PDB entry 9ITT | electron microscopy, 2.96 A resolution | chains A and F of the 26 polymer chains in the assembly

[Chain A]
Name: ATP synthase subunit alpha
Source organism: Chloroflexus aurantiacus J-10-fl
Notes: EC 7.1.2.2
UniProtKB: A9WGS6 (ATPA_CHLAA); numbering as in UniProt (aligned over 1-522)
Amino-acid sequence (522 residues; numbered 1 to 522; the number before each row is that of its first residue):
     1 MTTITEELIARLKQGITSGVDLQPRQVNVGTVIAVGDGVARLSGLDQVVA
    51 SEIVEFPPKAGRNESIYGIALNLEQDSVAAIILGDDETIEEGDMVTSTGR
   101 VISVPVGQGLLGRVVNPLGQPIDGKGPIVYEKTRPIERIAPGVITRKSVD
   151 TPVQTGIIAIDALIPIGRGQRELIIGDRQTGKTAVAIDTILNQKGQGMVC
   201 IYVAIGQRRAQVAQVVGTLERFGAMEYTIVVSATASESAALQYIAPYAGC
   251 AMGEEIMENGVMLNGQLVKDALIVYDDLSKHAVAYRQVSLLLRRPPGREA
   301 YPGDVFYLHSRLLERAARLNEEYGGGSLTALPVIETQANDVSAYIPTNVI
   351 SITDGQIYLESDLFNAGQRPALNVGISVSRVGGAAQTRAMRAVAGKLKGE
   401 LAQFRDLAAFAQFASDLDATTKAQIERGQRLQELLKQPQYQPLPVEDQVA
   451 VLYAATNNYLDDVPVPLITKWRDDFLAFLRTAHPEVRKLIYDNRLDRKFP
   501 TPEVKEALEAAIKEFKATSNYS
Disordered / not traced: 1-26, 520-522
Curated features (UniProtKB/Swiss-Prot):
  - binding site (ATP): Gly176 to Thr183
  - site: Ser377 (Required for activity)
Ion coordination: Mg2+: Thr183 (together with ATP)
Residues lining bound ligands: ATP (adenosine-5'-triphosphate): Arg178, Gln179, Thr180, Gly181, Lys182, Thr183, Ala184, Gln207, Glu335, Phe364, Arg369, Pro370, Gln437, Pro438, Gln439

[Chain F]
Name: ATP synthase subunit beta
Source organism: Chloroflexus aurantiacus J-10-fl
Notes: EC 7.1.2.2
UniProtKB: A9WGS4 (ATPB_CHLAA); residue numbers follow UniProt; this construct covers 1-471
Amino-acid sequence (471 residues; numbered 1 to 471; the number before each row is that of its first residue):
     1 MPAKGVIQEIIGVVIRAKFPEDEVPEIYNAIEIPLGNGDRLVCEVQQQLG
    51 NGVVKAVAMGSTDGLRRGLEVIDTGRPIAVPVGPATLGRVFNVLGDPIDG
   101 MGPIGPEVERRPIHRDPPSFEEQNTQAQIFETGIKVIDLIAPFTRGGKTA
   151 IFGGAGVGKTVVIQELIANIAKEQSGFSVFAGVGERSREGNDLIHEMKEA
   201 RIDENTTVFDKTVMVFGQMNEPPGARLRVGLTALTMAEYFRDEGRDILLF
   251 IDNIFRFVQAGSEVSSLLGRMPSQVGYQPTLGTEMGELQERITSTKRGSI
   301 TSMQAVYVPADDYTDPAPATVFSHLDATISLERSIAERAIFPAVDPLAST
   351 SRILDPNIVGEEHYRVAQEVKRVLQRYKDLKDIIAILGMEELSDEDKLTV
   401 QRARKIELFFSQPFTVAQQFTGRPGKYVPVKKTVESFARLLNGEGDHIPE
   451 SFFYMQGDFDDVLAAYEASQK
Disordered / not traced: 1-2, 471
Curated features (UniProtKB/Swiss-Prot):
  - binding site (ATP): Gly153 to Thr160
Residues lining bound ligands:
  - ADP (adenosine-5'-diphosphate): Gly154, Ala155, Gly156, Val157, Gly158, Lys159, Thr160, Val161, Glu185, Arg186, Phe341, Gln412, Phe414, Ala417, Phe420, Thr421, Met455
  - ATP (adenosine-5'-triphosphate): Ser351, Arg352, Tyr364

[How chain A and chain F interact]
Pairs across the interface (88):
  Leu45(A) - Arg67(F)  hydrogen bond (backbone-side chain)
  Asp46(A) - Arg67(F)
  Gln47(A) - Arg66(F)
  Val48(A) - Arg66(F)
  Val48(A) - Arg67(F)
  Val49(A) - Gly64(F)
  Val49(A) - Leu65(F)
  Ala50(A) - Ile10(F)  hydrophobic
  Ala50(A) - Thr62(F)
  Ala50(A) - Asp63(F)
  Ala50(A) - Leu65(F)  hydrogen bond (backbone-backbone)
  Ser51(A) - Asp63(F)
  Leu71(A) - Ile10(F)
  Leu73(A) - Glu9(F)
  Leu73(A) - Ile10(F)  hydrogen bond (backbone-backbone)
  Leu73(A) - Arg67(F)
  Glu74(A) - Glu9(F)
  Glu74(A) - Arg67(F)  hydrogen bond (backbone-side chain)
  Gln75(A) - Gln8(F)
  Gln75(A) - Glu9(F)  hydrogen bond (backbone-side chain)
  Asp76(A) - Arg67(F)
  Ser77(A) - Arg67(F)
  Val78(A) - Arg67(F)
  Val101(A) - Asp63(F)
  Val101(A) - Gly64(F)
  Glu137(A) - Asp63(F)
  Ile139(A) - Pro222(F)
  Ala140(A) - Asn220(F)
  Gly142(A) - Ser187(F)
  Gly142(A) - Asn220(F)
  Val143(A) - Ser187(F)
  Val143(A) - Asn191(F)
  Val143(A) - Asp192(F)
  Val143(A) - His195(F)
  Val143(A) - Phe216(F)  hydrophobic
  Val143(A) - Gln218(F)
  Ile144(A) - Ile98(F)
  Arg146(A) - Ser187(F)  hydrogen bond
  Arg146(A) - Asp192(F)  hydrogen bond (backbone-side chain)
  Lys147(A) - Asp192(F)
  Arg171(A) - Arg186(F)
  Arg171(A) - Arg188(F)
  Pro295(A) - Ser266(F)
  Pro296(A) - Gly276(F)
  Arg298(A) - Pro309(F)
  Arg298(A) - Asp312(F)  salt bridge
  Arg298(A) - Asp315(F)  salt bridge
  Gly303(A) - Glu263(F)
  Asp304(A) - Glu263(F)
  Phe306(A) - Met219(F)  hydrophobic
  Phe306(A) - Arg256(F)
  Phe306(A) - Gln259(F)
  Tyr307(A) - Glu221(F)
  Tyr307(A) - Pro222(F)
  Tyr307(A) - Arg226(F)
  Tyr307(A) - Glu263(F)
  Ser310(A) - Met219(F)
  Glu314(A) - Arg186(F)
  Glu314(A) - Ser187(F)  hydrogen bond
  Glu314(A) - Arg188(F)
  Glu314(A) - Met219(F)
  Glu314(A) - Asn220(F)
  Val341(A) - Arg333(F)
  Ser342(A) - Ala310(F)
  Ser342(A) - Asp311(F)  hydrogen bond
  Ser342(A) - Arg333(F)
  Ala343(A) - Ala310(F)
  Tyr344(A) - Gln259(F)
  Thr347(A) - Ala155(F)
  Thr347(A) - Tyr307(F)  hydrogen bond (backbone-side chain)
  Thr347(A) - Ala310(F)  hydrogen bond (side chain-backbone)
  Asn348(A) - Tyr307(F)
  Ile350(A) - Ala155(F)  hydrophobic
  Ile350(A) - Gly156(F)
  Ser351(A) - Ala155(F)
  Ser351(A) - Arg186(F)  hydrogen bond (backbone-side chain)
  Ser351(A) - Arg256(F)  hydrogen bond
  Ser351(A) - Tyr307(F)
  Ile352(A) - Arg186(F)  hydrogen bond (backbone-side chain)
  Thr353(A) - Arg186(F)  hydrogen bond (backbone-side chain)
  Asp354(A) - Arg186(F)
  Asp354(A) - Arg188(F)  salt bridge
  Ile376(A) - Glu337(F)
  Ser379(A) - Phe420(F)
  Arg380(A) - Arg186(F)
  Arg380(A) - Arg188(F)
  Arg380(A) - Phe420(F)
  Val381(A) - Arg188(F)
Interface residues without a listed pair, chain A (54 interface residues in all): Asn72, Ser148, Gly297, Arg311, Val378, Ala384
Interface residues without a listed pair, chain F (49 interface residues in all): Ile11, Gly12, Ser61, Asp99, Gly184, Leu193, Pro223, Pro272, Val275, Gln419

[Summary]
54 residues of chain A and 49 residues of chain F are in contact, with 15 hydrogen bonds and 3 salt bridges.
Polar contacts include Arg298(A)-Asp312(F), Arg298(A)-Asp315(F) and Asp354(A)-Arg188(F). Ligands of chain A:
ATP. Bound to chain F: ATP and ADP.
Here chain A is ATP synthase subunit alpha and chain F is ATP synthase subunit beta, both from Chloroflexus
aurantiacus J-10-fl. Entry 9ITT (Chloroflexus aurantiacus ADP-bound ATP synthase, state 2) was determined by
electron microscopy, deposited together with 9ITJ, 9ITK, 9ITL, 9ITM, 9ITN, 9ITO and 11 further entries.
